PDB entry 7N9B | electron microscopy, 3.80 A resolution | chains A and C of the 5 polymer chains in the assembly

Chain A (and C):
Protein: Spike glycoprotein
Source organism: Severe acute respiratory syndrome coronavirus 2
Notes: chain C of this document is another copy of the same molecule, construct and numbering; everything in this record applies to it too
Reference sequence: P0DTC2 (SPIKE_SARS2); residues 93-1300 here correspond to UniProt positions 1-1208 (UniProt number = residue number - 92)
Sequence (1380 residues; numbered 1 to 1380; the number before each row is that of its first residue):
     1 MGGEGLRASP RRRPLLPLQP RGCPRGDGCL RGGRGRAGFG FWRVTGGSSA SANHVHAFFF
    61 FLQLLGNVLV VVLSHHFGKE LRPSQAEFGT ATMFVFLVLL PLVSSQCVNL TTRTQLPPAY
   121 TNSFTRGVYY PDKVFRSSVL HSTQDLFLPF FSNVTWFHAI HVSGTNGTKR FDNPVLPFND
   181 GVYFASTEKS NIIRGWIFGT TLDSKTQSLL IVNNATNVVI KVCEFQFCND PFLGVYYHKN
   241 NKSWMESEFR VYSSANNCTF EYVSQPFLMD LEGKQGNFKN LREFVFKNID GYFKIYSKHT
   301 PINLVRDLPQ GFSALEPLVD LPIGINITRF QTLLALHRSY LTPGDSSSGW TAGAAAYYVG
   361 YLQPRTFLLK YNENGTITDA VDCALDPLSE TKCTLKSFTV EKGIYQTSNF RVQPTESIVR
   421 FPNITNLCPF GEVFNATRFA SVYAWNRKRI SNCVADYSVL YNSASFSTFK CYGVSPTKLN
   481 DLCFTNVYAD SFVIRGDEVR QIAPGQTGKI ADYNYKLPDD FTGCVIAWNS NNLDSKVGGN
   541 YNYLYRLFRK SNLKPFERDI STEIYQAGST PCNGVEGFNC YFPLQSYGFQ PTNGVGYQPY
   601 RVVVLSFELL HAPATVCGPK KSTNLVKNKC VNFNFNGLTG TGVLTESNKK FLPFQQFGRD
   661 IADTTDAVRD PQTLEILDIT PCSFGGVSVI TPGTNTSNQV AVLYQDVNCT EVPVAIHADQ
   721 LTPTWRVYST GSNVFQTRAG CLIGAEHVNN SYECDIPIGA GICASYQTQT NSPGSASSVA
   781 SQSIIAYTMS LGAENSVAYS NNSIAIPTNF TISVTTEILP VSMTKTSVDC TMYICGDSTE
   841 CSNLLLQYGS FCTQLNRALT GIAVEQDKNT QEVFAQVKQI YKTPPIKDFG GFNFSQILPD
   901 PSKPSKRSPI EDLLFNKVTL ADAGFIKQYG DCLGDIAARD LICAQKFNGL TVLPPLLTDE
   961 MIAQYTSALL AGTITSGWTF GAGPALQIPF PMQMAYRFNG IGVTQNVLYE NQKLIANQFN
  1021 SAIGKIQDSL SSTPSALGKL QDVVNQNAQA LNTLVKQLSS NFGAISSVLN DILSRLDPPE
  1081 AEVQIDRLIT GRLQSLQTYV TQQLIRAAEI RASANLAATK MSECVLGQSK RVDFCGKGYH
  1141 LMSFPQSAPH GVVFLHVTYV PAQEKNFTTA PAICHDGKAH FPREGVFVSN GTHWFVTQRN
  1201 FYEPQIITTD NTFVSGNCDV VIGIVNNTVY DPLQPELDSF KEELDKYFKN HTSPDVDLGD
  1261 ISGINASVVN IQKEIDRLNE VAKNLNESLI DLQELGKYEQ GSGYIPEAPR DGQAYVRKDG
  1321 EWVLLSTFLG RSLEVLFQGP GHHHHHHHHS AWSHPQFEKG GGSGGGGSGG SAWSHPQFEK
Not modelled in the structure: 1-118, 160-173, 206-207, 236-258, 265-277, 335-354, 713-732, 769-781, 920-946, 1240-1380 (chain C: 1-118, 160-173, 206-207, 236-258, 265-277, 335-354, 713-732, 769-781, 904, 920-946, 1240-1380)
Construct notes: initiating methionine (1); expression tag (2-92, 1301-1380); engineered mutation Gly774 (Arg682 in P0DTC2), Ser775 (Arg683 in P0DTC2), Ser777 (Arg685 in P0DTC2), Pro909 (Phe817 in P0DTC2), Pro984 (Ala892 in P0DTC2), Pro991 (Ala899 in P0DTC2), Pro1034 (Ala942 in P0DTC2), Pro1078 (Lys986 in P0DTC2), Pro1079 (Val987 in P0DTC2)
Swiss-Prot annotation at these positions:
  - region: Asn372 to Cys393 (Putative superantigen), Arg495 to Asp497 (Integrin-binding motif), Asn540 to Phe548 (Immunodominant HLA epitope recognized by the CD8+), Pro773, Ala776 (Putative superantigen), Ser908 to Tyr929 (Fusion peptide 1), Lys927 to Phe947 (Fusion peptide 2), Asp1255 to Glu1294 (Heptad repeat 2)
  - site: Arg907, Ser908 (Cleavage)
  - glycosylation: Asn109 (N-linked (GlcNAc...) (complex) asparagine), Asn153 (N-linked (GlcNAc...) (hybrid) asparagine), Asn166 (N-linked (GlcNAc...) (complex) asparagine), Asn214 (N-linked (GlcNAc...) (hybrid) asparagine), Asn241 (N-linked (GlcNAc...) (complex) asparagine), Asn257 (N-linked (GlcNAc...) (complex) asparagine), Asn326 (N-linked (GlcNAc...) (high mannose) asparagine), Asn374 (N-linked (GlcNAc...) (complex) asparagine), Thr415 (O-linked (GalNAc) threonine), Ser417 (O-linked (HexNAc...) serine), Asn423 (N-linked (GlcNAc...) (complex) asparagine), Asn435 (N-linked (GlcNAc...) (complex) asparagine), Asn695 (N-linked (GlcNAc...) (hybrid) asparagine), Asn708 (N-linked (GlcNAc...) (complex) asparagine), Asn749 (N-linked (GlcNAc...) (complex) asparagine), Thr768 (O-linked (GlcNAc...) threonine), Thr770 (O-linked (GlcNAc...) threonine), Asn801 (N-linked (GlcNAc...) (high mannose) asparagine), Asn809 (N-linked (GlcNAc...) (hybrid) asparagine), Asn893 (N-linked (GlcNAc...) (hybrid) asparagine) and 6 more in UniProt
Disulfides: Cys383-Cys393, Cys428-Cys453, Cys471-Cys524, Cys483-Cys617, Cys572-Cys580, Cys630-Cys682, Cys709-Cys741, Cys835-Cys841, Cys1124-Cys1135
Reported in the primary citation:
  - mutagenesis - L544R/E576Q: decreased binding to NB21 Nanobody
  - mutagenesis - E576K: abolished binding to NB21 Nanobody

How chain A and chain C interact:
Pairs across the interface (155):
  Asn409(A) - Asp829(C)
  Arg411(A) - Met832(C)
  Arg447(A) - Tyr292(C)  hydrogen bond
  Gly473(A) - Arg1075(C)  hydrogen bond (backbone-side chain)
  Gly473(A) - Leu1076(C)
  Val474(A) - Arg1075(C)
  Ser475(A) - Arg1075(C)  hydrogen bond (backbone-backbone)
  Ser475(A) - Leu1076(C)
  Ser475(A) - Asp1077(C)  hydrogen bond
  Thr477(A) - Asp1077(C)  hydrogen bond
  Lys478(A) - Ser1074(C)
  Lys478(A) - Leu1076(C)  hydrogen bond (side chain-backbone)
  Lys478(A) - Asp1077(C)  salt bridge
  Leu482(A) - Ser1074(C)
  Tyr488(A) - Pro322(C)  hydrophobic
  Lys509(A) - Asn462(C)  hydrogen bond (side chain-backbone)
  Lys554(A) - Asn326(C)
  Phe556(A) - Gly324(C)
  Glu557(A) - Gly324(C)
  Glu557(A) - Ile325(C)
  Glu557(A) - Asn326(C)
  Arg558(A) - Gly324(C)  hydrogen bond (backbone-backbone)
  Leu609(A) - Arg1075(C)
  His611(A) - Lys133(C)  hydrogen bond (side chain-backbone)
  Leu638(A) - Asp1071(C)
  Thr639(A) - Asn1070(C)  hydrogen bond (backbone-side chain)
  Thr639(A) - Ser1074(C)  hydrogen bond
  Gly640(A) - Asn1070(C)
  Lys649(A) - Phe135(C)
  Lys650(A) - Phe135(C)
  Lys650(A) - Asn374(C)
  Phe651(A) - Phe135(C)  hydrophobic
  Leu652(A) - Tyr130(C)
  Leu652(A) - Glu316(C)
  Phe654(A) - Tyr130(C)  hydrophobic
  Phe654(A) - Lys133(C)  hydrogen bond (backbone-side chain)
  Phe654(A) - Glu316(C)
  Phe654(A) - Pro317(C)  hydrophobic
  Gln655(A) - Lys133(C)
  Gln655(A) - Phe135(C)
  Phe657(A) - Phe135(C)
  Gly658(A) - Phe135(C)
  Arg659(A) - Val134(C)
  Arg659(A) - Phe135(C)  hydrogen bond (backbone-backbone)
  Ile661(A) - Lys1056(C)
  Ile661(A) - Ser1059(C)  hydrogen bond (backbone-side chain)
  Ala662(A) - Val1055(C)
  Ala662(A) - Leu1058(C)
  Ala662(A) - Ser1059(C)  hydrogen bond (backbone-side chain)
  Asp663(A) - Ser1059(C)  hydrogen bond
  Asp663(A) - Val1068(C)
  Phe684(A) - Asp829(C)
  Phe684(A) - Met832(C)  hydrophobic
  Phe684(A) - Asn948(C)
  Ala739(A) - Pro954(C)  hydrophobic
  Pro757(A) - Leu956(C)  hydrophobic
  Gly759(A) - Pro955(C)
  Ala760(A) - Pro955(C)  hydrogen bond (backbone-backbone)
  Ala760(A) - Leu956(C)
  Ala760(A) - Thr958(C)
  Gly761(A) - Leu956(C)  hydrogen bond (backbone-backbone)
  Gly761(A) - Thr958(C)
  Met789(A) - Leu957(C)  hydrophobic
  Met789(A) - Met961(C)  hydrophobic
  Leu791(A) - Ile880(C)  hydrophobic
  Leu791(A) - Met961(C)  hydrophobic
  Leu791(A) - Gln964(C)
  Leu791(A) - Tyr965(C)  hydrophobic
  Gly792(A) - Ile880(C)
  Ala793(A) - Gln879(C)
  Ala793(A) - Ile880(C)  hydrogen bond (backbone-backbone)
  Glu794(A) - Gln879(C)
  Glu794(A) - Ile880(C)
  Glu794(A) - Lys882(C)
  Asn795(A) - Gln879(C)  hydrogen bond
  Asn795(A) - Ile880(C)  hydrogen bond (backbone-backbone)
  Asn795(A) - Tyr881(C)
  Asn795(A) - Lys882(C)  hydrogen bond (backbone-backbone)
  Val797(A) - Thr975(C)
  Val797(A) - Ala985(C)  hydrophobic
  Ala798(A) - Gln987(C)  hydrogen bond (backbone-side chain)
  Tyr799(A) - Pro884(C)  hydrophobic
  Tyr799(A) - Asp888(C)
  Tyr799(A) - Phe889(C)
  Tyr799(A) - Thr975(C)
  Tyr799(A) - Ile988(C)
  Tyr799(A) - Phe990(C)  hydrogen bond (side chain-backbone)
  Asn801(A) - Pro989(C)
  Ser803(A) - Gln987(C)
  Ser803(A) - Pro989(C)
  Ile804(A) - Ile988(C)  hydrophobic
  Ala805(A) - Leu986(C)  hydrophobic
  Ala805(A) - Gln987(C)
  Pro807(A) - Leu986(C)  hydrophobic
  Gln1049(A) - Arg857(C)
  Thr1053(A) - Ser850(C)
  Thr1053(A) - Gln854(C)  hydrogen bond
  Lys1056(A) - Ser850(C)
  Gln1057(A) - Tyr848(C)
  Gln1057(A) - Gly849(C)
  Gln1057(A) - Ser850(C)  hydrogen bond (side chain-backbone)
  Gln1057(A) - Phe851(C)
  Ser1060(A) - Gln847(C)
  Ser1060(A) - Gly849(C)
  Asn1061(A) - Gln847(C)
  Phe1062(A) - Gln847(C)  hydrogen bond (backbone-backbone)
  Phe1062(A) - Tyr848(C)
  Phe1062(A) - Phe851(C)  hydrophobic
  Gly1063(A) - Gln847(C)
  Pro1079(A) - Gly505(C)
  Arg1087(A) - Asp1086(C)  salt bridge
  Gln1094(A) - Phe851(C)
  Gln1094(A) - Gln1097(C)  hydrogen bond
  Ser1095(A) - Phe851(C)
  Thr1098(A) - Gln1097(C)  hydrogen bond
  Gln1102(A) - Leu1104(C)
  Ile1105(A) - Leu1104(C)  hydrophobic
  Ile1105(A) - Ile1105(C)  hydrophobic
  Glu1109(A) - Glu865(C)
  Arg1131(A) - Thr1119(C)
  Arg1131(A) - Glu1123(C)  salt bridge
  Val1132(A) - Ser1122(C)
  Val1132(A) - Glu1123(C)
  Val1132(A) - Leu1126(C)
  Asp1133(A) - Gln876(C)
  Asp1133(A) - Gly981(C)
  Asp1133(A) - Ser1122(C)
  Asp1133(A) - Leu1126(C)
  Lys1137(A) - Ala982(C)
  Gly1138(A) - Ala982(C)
  Tyr1139(A) - Ala982(C)  hydrophobic
  Pro1161(A) - Pro984(C)
  Glu1164(A) - Ala985(C)
  Glu1164(A) - Leu986(C)
  Asn1166(A) - Gln987(C)  hydrogen bond
  Thr1169(A) - Pro989(C)
  Thr1169(A) - Met992(C)  hydrogen bond
  Pro1171(A) - Tyr1009(C)  hydrophobic
  Phe1181(A) - Asn1006(C)
  Phe1181(A) - Tyr1009(C)  hydrophobic
  Pro1182(A) - Gln1005(C)  hydrogen bond (backbone-side chain)
  Gly1185(A) - Tyr996(C)  hydrogen bond (backbone-side chain)
  Val1186(A) - Tyr996(C)
  Arg1199(A) - Trp978(C)
  Arg1199(A) - Ile988(C)
  Arg1199(A) - Tyr996(C)
  Phe1213(A) - Asn1006(C)
  Ser1215(A) - Asn1006(C)
  Ser1215(A) - Glu1010(C)
  Ser1215(A) - Glu1203(C)  hydrogen bond
  Gly1216(A) - Glu1010(C)
  Val1220(A) - Glu1010(C)
  Val1221(A) - Tyr1009(C)  hydrophobic
  Leu1233(A) - Glu1236(C)
  Leu1237(A) - Glu1236(C)
Also at the interface, not in a pair above, chain A (113 interface residues in all): Pro518, Thr522, Pro555, Ile560, Glu608, Ala612, Gly637, Pro653, Arg738, Ile758, Ile762, Cys763, Ser796, Ser800, Asn802, Pro1078, Gly1091, Thr1101, Phe1134, Val1160, Val1214, Ile1222
Also at the interface, not in a pair above, chain C (98 interface residues in all): Asp132, Glu224, Asp290, Gly291, Thr376, Asp519, Ala858, Lys878, Gly949, Thr1004, Gln1012, Ser1067, Leu1073, Leu1093, Thr1101, Arg1111, Gly1127, Arg1131, Gln1205

Overview:
113 residues of chain A face 98 of chain C across their interface; the contacts include 34 hydrogen bonds and
3 salt bridges. Polar pairs include Lys478(A)-Asp1077(C), Arg1087(A)-Asp1086(C) and Arg1131(A)-Glu1123(C).
From the paper: L544R/E576Q of chain A reduce binding to NB21 Nanobody; E576K of chain A abolishes binding to
NB21 Nanobody.
Both chains are Spike glycoprotein (Severe acute respiratory syndrome coronavirus 2). Entry 7N9B (Potent
neutralizing nanobodies resist convergent circulating variants of SARS-CoV-2 by targeting novel and conserved
epitopes-CovS with ...) was determined by electron microscopy together with 7MDW, 7ME7, 7MEJ, 7N9C, 7N9E and
7N9T from the same study.
